Entry 5V6E (X-ray diffraction, 3.51 A resolution); this record covers chains A and B.

Chain A:
Protein: PDZ domain-containing protein GIPC1
Source organism: Mus musculus
Reference sequence: Q9Z0G0 (GIPC1_MOUSE); residue numbers follow UniProt; this construct covers 258-333
Chain sequence (80 residues; each row starts with the number of its first residue):
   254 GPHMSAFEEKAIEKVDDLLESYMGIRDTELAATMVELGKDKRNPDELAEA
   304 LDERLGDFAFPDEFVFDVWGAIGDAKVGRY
Disordered / not traced: 254-259
Construct notes: expression tag (254-257)
Reported in the primary citation:
  - mutagenesis - G323Q: abolished localization to myosin VI

Chain B:
Protein: Unconventional myosin-VI
Source organism: Mus musculus
Reference sequence: Q64331 (MYO6_MOUSE); residues 1052-1096 here correspond to UniProt positions 1055-1099 (UniProt number = residue number + 3)
Chain sequence (49 residues; row label = number of the first residue in the row):
  1048 GPGSHDLSKWKYAELRDTINTSCDIELLAACREEFHRRLKVYHAWKSKN
Disordered / not traced: 1048-1049
Construct notes: expression tag (1048-1051)

Interface between chain A and chain B:
Pairs across the interface (28; chain A residue first):
  Ser274(A) - Lys1058(B)
  Ser274(A) - Tyr1059(B)  hydrogen bond (backbone-backbone)
  Tyr275(A) - Tyr1059(B)  hydrogen bond (backbone-backbone)
  Tyr275(A) - Arg1084(B)
  Tyr275(A) - Arg1085(B)  hydrogen bond (backbone-side chain)
  Met276(A) - Tyr1059(B)
  Met276(A) - Arg1085(B)
  Met276(A) - Tyr1089(B)  hydrophobic
  Gly277(A) - Tyr1059(B)
  Ile278(A) - Leu1086(B)  hydrophobic
  Ile278(A) - Tyr1089(B)
  Asp280(A) - Tyr1089(B)  hydrogen bond
  Asp280(A) - Trp1092(B)
  Asp280(A) - Lys1093(B)  salt bridge
  Glu282(A) - Trp1092(B)
  Glu282(A) - Lys1093(B)  salt bridge
  Glu282(A) - Asn1096(B)
  Leu283(A) - Tyr1089(B)  hydrophobic
  Leu283(A) - Trp1092(B)  hydrophobic
  Asp310(A) - Arg1084(B)  hydrogen bond (backbone-side chain)
  Asp310(A) - Val1088(B)
  Phe311(A) - Arg1084(B)  hydrogen bond (backbone-side chain)
  Phe311(A) - Val1088(B)  hydrophobic
  Phe311(A) - Tyr1089(B)
  Ala312(A) - Arg1084(B)
  Pro314(A) - Ser1055(B)
  Pro314(A) - Lys1056(B)
  Glu316(A) - Lys1058(B)
Interface residues without a listed pair, chain A (16 interface residues in all): Glu273, Arg279, Thr286
Interface residues without a listed pair, chain B (14 interface residues in all): Trp1057, Ala1060
From the paper, about this interface:
  - interface residues, chain A: Tyr275(A), Met276(A), Ile278(A), Leu283(A), Phe311(A)
  - hot spots on chain A (mutagenesis) - Y275A, M276E, I278Q, F319S, G323Q: decreased binding to Unconventional myosin-VI (chain B)
  - interface residues, chain B: Tyr1059(B), Arg1084(B), Arg1085(B), Leu1086(B), Val1088(B), Tyr1089(B), Trp1092(B)

Overview:
Chain A and chain B form an interface of 16 and 14 residues respectively; the contacts include 6 hydrogen
bonds and 2 salt bridges. Polar contacts include Asp280(A)-Lys1093(B), Glu282(A)-Lys1093(B) and
Tyr275(A)-Arg1085(B). From the paper: Y275A, M276E and I278Q of chain A, among others, reduce binding to
Unconventional myosin-VI (chain B); interface residues Tyr275(A), Met276(A) and Tyr1059(B) among others; 5
substitutions were tested in all.
Chain A is PDZ domain-containing protein GIPC1 and chain B is Unconventional myosin-VI, both from Mus
musculus; the structure, Crystal structure of Myosin VI in complex with GH2 domain of GIPC1, was determined by
X-ray diffraction (same publication as 5V6B, 5V6H, 5V6R and 5V6T).
